PDB entry 9BW3 | electron microscopy, 2.42 A resolution | chains A and C of the 4 polymer chains in the assembly

# Chain A
Protein: Ribonucleoside-diphosphate reductase subunit alpha
From: Bacillus subtilis
Notes: EC 1.17.4.1
UniProt: P50620 (RIR1_BACSU); residues 1-700 here = UniProt positions 1-700
Amino-acid sequence (700 residues; each row starts with the number of its first residue):
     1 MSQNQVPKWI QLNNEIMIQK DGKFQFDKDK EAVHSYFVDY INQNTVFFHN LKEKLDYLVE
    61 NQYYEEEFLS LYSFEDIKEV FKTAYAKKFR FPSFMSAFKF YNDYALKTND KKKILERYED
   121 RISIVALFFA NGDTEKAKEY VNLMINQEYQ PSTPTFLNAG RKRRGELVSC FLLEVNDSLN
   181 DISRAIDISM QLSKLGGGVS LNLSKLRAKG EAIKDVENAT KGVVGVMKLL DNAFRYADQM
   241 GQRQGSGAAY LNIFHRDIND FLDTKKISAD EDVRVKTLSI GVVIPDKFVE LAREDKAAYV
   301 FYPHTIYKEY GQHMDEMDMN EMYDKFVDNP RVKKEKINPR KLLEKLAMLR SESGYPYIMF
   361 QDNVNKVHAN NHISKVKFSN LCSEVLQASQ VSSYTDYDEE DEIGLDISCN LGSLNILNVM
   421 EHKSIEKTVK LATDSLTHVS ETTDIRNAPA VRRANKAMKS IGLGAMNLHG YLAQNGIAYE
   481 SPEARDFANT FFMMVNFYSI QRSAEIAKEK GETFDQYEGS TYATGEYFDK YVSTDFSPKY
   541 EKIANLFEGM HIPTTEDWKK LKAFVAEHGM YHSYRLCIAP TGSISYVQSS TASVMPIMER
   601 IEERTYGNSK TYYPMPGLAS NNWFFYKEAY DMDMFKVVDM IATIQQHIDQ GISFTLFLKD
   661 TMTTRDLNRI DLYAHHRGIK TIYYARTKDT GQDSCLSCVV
Disordered / not traced: 1-5, 689-700
Curated features (UniProtKB/Swiss-Prot):
  - active site: Asn380 (Proton acceptor), Cys382 (Cysteine radical intermediate), Glu384 (Proton acceptor)
  - binding site (substrate): Thr153, Ser169, Cys170, Gly198, Asn380 to Glu384, Pro580 to Ile584
  - site: Cys170 (Important for hydrogen atom transfer), Asp177 (Allosteric effector binding), Arg207 (Allosteric effector binding), Cys409 (Important for hydrogen atom transfer), Tyr683 (Important for electron transfer), Tyr684 (Important for electron transfer), Cys695 (Interacts with thioredoxin/glutaredoxin), Cys698 (Interacts with thioredoxin/glutaredoxin)
  - mutagenesis: His255 (H255Y: In ts-A 73; temperature-sensitive lethal mutation)
Residues lining bound ligands:
  - ATP (adenosine-5'-triphosphate): Lys30, Val33, His34, Phe37, Val38, Asn42, Phe89, Arg90, Phe91, Arg117
  - dTTP (TTP), molecule 1: Asp177, Ser178, Leu179, Ile182, Leu206, Arg207, Ala212, Ile213, Lys214, Ala219, Thr220, Lys221, His304
  - dTTP (TTP), molecule 2: Lys194, Tyr236, Ala237, Asp238
What the authors report for this chain:
  - catalytic residues: Cys382 (citing earlier work)

# Chain C
Protein: Ribonucleoside-diphosphate reductase subunit beta
From: Bacillus subtilis
Notes: EC 1.17.4.1
UniProt: P50621 (RIR2_BACSU); residues 1-329 here = UniProt positions 1-329
Amino-acid sequence (350 residues; numbered -20 to 329; the number before each row is that of its first residue; numbers below 1 keep their minus sign (Met-20 is residue -20)):
   -20 MGSSHHHHHH SSGLVPRGSH MMTKIYDAAN WSKHEDDFTQ MFYNQNVKQF WLPEEIALNG
    40 DLLTWKYLGK NEQDTYMKVL AGLTLLDTEQ GNTGMPIVAE HVDGHQRKAV LNFMAMMENA
   100 VHAKSYSNIF MTLAPTETIN EVFEWVKQNK YLQKKAQMIV GLYKAIQKDD EISLFKAMVA
   160 SVYLESFLFY SGFYYPLYFY GQGKLMQSGE IINLILRDEA IHGVYVGLLA QEIYNKQTEE
   220 KKAELREFAI DLLNQLYENE LEYTEDLYDQ VGLSHDVKKF IRYNANKALM NLGFDPYFEE
   280 EDINPIVLNG LNTKTKSHDF FSMKGNGYKK ATVEPLKDDD FYFEDEKEQI
Disordered / not traced: -20 to 310, 323-329
Differences from the reference sequence: initiating methionine (-20); expression tag (-19 to 0)
Curated features (UniProtKB/Swiss-Prot):
  - active site: Tyr105
  - binding site (Fe cation): Asp66, Glu97, His101, Glu164, Glu198, His201

# How chain A and chain C interact
Pairs across the interface (27; chain A residue first):
  Ala292(A) - Phe320(C)
  Arg293(A) - Phe320(C)
  Arg293(A) - Tyr321(C)
  Arg340(A) - Leu315(C)  hydrogen bond (side chain-backbone)
  Arg340(A) - Lys316(C)
  Arg340(A) - Asp317(C)  salt bridge
  Arg340(A) - Phe320(C)
  Leu343(A) - Phe320(C)  hydrophobic
  Glu344(A) - Pro314(C)
  Glu344(A) - Leu315(C)  hydrogen bond (side chain-backbone)
  Thr663(A) - Thr311(C)
  Thr663(A) - Glu313(C)  hydrogen bond
  Thr664(A) - Thr311(C)  hydrogen bond (backbone-backbone)
  Thr664(A) - Val312(C)
  Thr664(A) - Glu313(C)  hydrogen bond (side chain-backbone)
  Arg665(A) - Glu313(C)
  Arg665(A) - Pro314(C)
  Arg665(A) - Lys316(C)
  Arg665(A) - Asp319(C)  salt bridge
  Asn668(A) - Leu315(C)
  Arg669(A) - Asp319(C)
  Arg669(A) - Phe322(C)
  Leu672(A) - Asp319(C)
  Leu672(A) - Phe320(C)  hydrophobic
  Leu672(A) - Phe322(C)
  Tyr673(A) - Phe322(C)
  His676(A) - Phe322(C)
Also at the interface, not in a pair above, chain A (16 interface residues in all): Val289, Phe635, Asp666
Also at the interface, not in a pair above, chain C (12 interface residues in all): Asp318

# Overview
The interface between chain A and chain C involves 16 residues on one side and 12 on the other, with 5
hydrogen bonds and 2 salt bridges. Among the polar pairs are Arg340(A)-Asp317(C), Arg665(A)-Asp319(C) and
Arg340(A)-Leu315(C). Bound to chain A: dTTP and ATP. From the paper: the catalytic residue Cys382(A).
Chain A is Ribonucleoside-diphosphate reductase subunit alpha and chain C is Ribonucleoside-diphosphate
reductase subunit beta, both from Bacillus subtilis; the structure, Consensus model for preturnover condition
of Bacillus subtilis ribonucleotide reductase complex, was determined by electron microscopy together with
9BWX, 9BX2, 9BX3, 9BX6, 9BX8, 9BX9 and 39 further entries from the same study.
